2CZK - chain A; structure by X-ray diffraction, 2.90 A resolution.

[Chain A]
Protein: Inositol monophosphatase 2
Organism: Homo sapiens
Notes: EC 3.1.3.25
UniProtKB: O14732 (IMPA2_HUMAN); residue numbers follow UniProt; this construct covers 1-288
Chain sequence (299 residues; each row starts with the number of its first residue; numbers below 1 keep their minus sign (Gly-10 is residue -10)):
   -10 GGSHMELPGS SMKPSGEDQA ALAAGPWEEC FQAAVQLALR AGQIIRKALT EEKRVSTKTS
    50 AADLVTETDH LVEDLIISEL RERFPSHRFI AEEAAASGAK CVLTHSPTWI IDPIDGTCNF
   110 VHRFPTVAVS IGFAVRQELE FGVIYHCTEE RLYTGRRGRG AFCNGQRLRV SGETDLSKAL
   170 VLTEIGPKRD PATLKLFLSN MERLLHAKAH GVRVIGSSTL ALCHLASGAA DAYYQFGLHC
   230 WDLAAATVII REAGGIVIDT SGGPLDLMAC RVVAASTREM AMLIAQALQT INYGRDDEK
Unresolved in the structure: -10 to 14, 42-51, 82-87, 284-288
Cystine bridges: Cys90-Cys229
Differences from the reference sequence: cloning artifact (-10 to 0)
Curated features (UniProtKB/Swiss-Prot):
  - binding site (Mg(2+)): Glu81, Asp101, Ile103, Asp104, Asp231
  - binding site (substrate): Glu81, Ile103 to Thr106, Gly205 to Ser207, Gln224, Asp231
  - mutagenesis: Asp104 (D104N: Loss of activity)

[Overview]
Curated annotation (UniProt) lists 5 Mg2+-binding residues, 10 substrate-binding residues and one mutagenesis
site.
Chain A is Inositol monophosphatase 2 (Homo sapiens); the structure, Crystal structure of human myo-inositol
monophosphatase 2 (IMPA2) (trigonal form), was determined by X-ray diffraction, deposited together with 2DDK,
2CZH and 2CZI.
